PDB entry 6P1K | electron microscopy, 4.05 A resolution (low resolution: residue-level contacts below are approximate; hydrogen-bond / salt-bridge calls are withheld) | chains J and L of the 6 polymer chains in the assembly

== Chain J ==
Name: DNA-directed RNA polymerase subunit beta'
Organism: Escherichia coli
Notes: EC 2.7.7.6
Reference sequence: P0A8T7 (RPOC_ECOLI); residues 2-1407 here = UniProt positions 2-1407
Sequence (1430 residues; each row starts with the number of its first residue):
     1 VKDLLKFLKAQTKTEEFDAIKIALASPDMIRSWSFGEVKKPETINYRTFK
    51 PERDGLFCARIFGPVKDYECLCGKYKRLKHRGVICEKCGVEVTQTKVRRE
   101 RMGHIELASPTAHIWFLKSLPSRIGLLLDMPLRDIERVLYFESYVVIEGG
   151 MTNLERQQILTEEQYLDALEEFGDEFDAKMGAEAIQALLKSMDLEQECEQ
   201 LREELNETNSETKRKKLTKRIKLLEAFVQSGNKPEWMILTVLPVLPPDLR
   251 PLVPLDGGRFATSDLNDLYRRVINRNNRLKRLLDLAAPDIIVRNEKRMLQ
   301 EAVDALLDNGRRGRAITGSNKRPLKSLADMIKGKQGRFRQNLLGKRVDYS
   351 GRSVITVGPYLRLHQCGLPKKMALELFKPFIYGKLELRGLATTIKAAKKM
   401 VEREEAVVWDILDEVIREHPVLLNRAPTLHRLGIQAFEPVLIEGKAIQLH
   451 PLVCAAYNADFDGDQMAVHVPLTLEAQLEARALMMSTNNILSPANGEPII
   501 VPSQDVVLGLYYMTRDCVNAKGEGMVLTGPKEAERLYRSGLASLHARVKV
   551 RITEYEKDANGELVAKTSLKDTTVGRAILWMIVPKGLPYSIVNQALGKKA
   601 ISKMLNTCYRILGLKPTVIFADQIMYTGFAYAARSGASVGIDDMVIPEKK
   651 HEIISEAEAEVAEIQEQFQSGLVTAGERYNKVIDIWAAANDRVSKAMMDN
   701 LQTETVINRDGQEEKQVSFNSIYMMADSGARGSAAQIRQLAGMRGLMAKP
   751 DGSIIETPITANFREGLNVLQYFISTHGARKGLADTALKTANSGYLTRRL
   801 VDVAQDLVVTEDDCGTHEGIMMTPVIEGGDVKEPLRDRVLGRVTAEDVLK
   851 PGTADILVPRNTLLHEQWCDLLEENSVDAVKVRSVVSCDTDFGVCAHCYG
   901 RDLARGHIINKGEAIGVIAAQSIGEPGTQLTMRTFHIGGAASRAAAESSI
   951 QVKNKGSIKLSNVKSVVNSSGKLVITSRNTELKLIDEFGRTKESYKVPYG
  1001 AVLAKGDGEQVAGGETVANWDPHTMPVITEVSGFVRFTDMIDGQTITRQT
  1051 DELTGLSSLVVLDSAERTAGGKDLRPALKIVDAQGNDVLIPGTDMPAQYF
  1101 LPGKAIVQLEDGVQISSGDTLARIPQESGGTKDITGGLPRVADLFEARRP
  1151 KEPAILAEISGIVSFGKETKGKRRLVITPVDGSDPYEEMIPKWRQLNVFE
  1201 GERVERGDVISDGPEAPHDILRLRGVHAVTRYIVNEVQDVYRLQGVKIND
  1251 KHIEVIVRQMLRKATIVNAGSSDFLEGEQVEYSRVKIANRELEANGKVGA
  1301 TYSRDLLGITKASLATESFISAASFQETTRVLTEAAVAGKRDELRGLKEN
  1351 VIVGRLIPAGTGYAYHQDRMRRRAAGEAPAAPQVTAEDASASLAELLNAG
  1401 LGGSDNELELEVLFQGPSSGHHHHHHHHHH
Unresolved in the structure: 1-15, 334-342, 932-947, 1127-1136, 1376-1430
Differences from the reference sequence: expression tag (1, 1408-1430)
UniProt features mapped onto this chain:
  - binding site (Zn(2+)): Cys70, Cys72, Cys85, Cys88, Cys814, Cys888, Cys895, Cys898
  - binding site (Mg(2+)): Asp460, Asp462, Asp464
  - modified residue: Lys983 (N6-acetyllysine)
  - mutagenesis: Gln504 (Q504P: Resistant to antibiotics salinamide A and B), Asn690 (N690D: Resistant to antibiotics salinamide A and B), Met697 (M697V: Resistant to antibiotics salinamide A and B), Ala735 (A735T: Resistant to antibiotics salinamide A and B), Arg738 (R738C/H/P/S: Resistant to antibiotics salinamide A and B), Ala748 (A748E: Resistant to antibiotics salinamide A and B), Pro758 (P758S/T: Resistant to antibiotics salinamide A and B), Phe763 (F763C: Resistant to antibiotics salinamide A and B), Ser775 (S775A: Resistant to antibiotics salinamide A and B), Ala779 (A779T/V: Resistant to antibiotics salinamide A and B), Arg780 (R780C: Resistant to antibiotics salinamide A and B), Gly782 (G782A/C: Resistant to antibiotics salinamide A and B), 1 further mutagenesis entry in UniProt
Bound ions: Zn2+ site 1: Cys70, Cys72, Cys85, Cys88; Mg2+ near Asp462 (its only coordinating residue here); Zn2+ site 2: Cys814, Cys888, Cys895, Cys898

== Chain L ==
Name: RNA polymerase sigma factor RpoD
Organism: Escherichia coli
Reference sequence: Q0P6L9 (Q0P6L9_ECOLX); numbering as in UniProt (aligned over 1-613)
Sequence (616 residues; numbered -2 to 613; the number before each row is that of its first residue; numbers below 1 keep their minus sign (Ser-2 is residue -2)):
    -2 SEFMEQNPQSQLKLLVTRGKEQGYLTYAEVNDHLPEDIVDSDQIEDIIQM
    48 INDMGIQVMEEAPDADDLMLAENTADEDAAEAAAQVLSSVESEIGRTTDP
    98 VRMYMREMGTVELLTREGEIDIAKRIEDGINQVQCSVAEYPEAITYLLEQ
   148 YDRVEAEEARLSDLITGFVDPNAEEDLAPTATHVGSELSQEDLDDDEDED
   198 EEDGDDDSADDDNSIDPELAREKFAELRAQYVVTRDTIKAKGRSHATAQE
   248 EILKLSEVFKQFRLVPKQFDYLVNSMRVMMDRVRTQERLIMKLCVEQCKM
   298 PKKNFITLFTGNETSDTWFNAAIAMNKPWSEKLHDVSEEVHRALQKLQQI
   348 EEETGLTIEQVKDINRRMSIGEAKARRAKKEMVEANLRLVISIAKKYTNR
   398 GLQFLDLIQEGNIGLMKAVDKFEYRRGYKFSTYATWWIRQAITRSIADQA
   448 RTIRIPVHMIETINKLNRISRQMLQEMGREPTPEELAERMLMPEDKIRKV
   498 LKIAKEPISMETPIGDDEDSHLGDFIEDTTLELPLDSATTESLRAATHDV
   548 LAGLTAREAKVLRMRFGIDMNTDYTLEEVGKQFDVTRERIRQIEAKALRK
   598 LRHPSRSEVLRSFLDD
Unresolved in the structure: -2 to 6, 31-37, 53-93, 166-212, 236-243
Differences from the reference sequence: expression tag (-2 to 0)

== Interface between chain J and chain L ==
Contacting residue pairs (51):
  Glu42(J) with Arg451(L)
  Thr43(J) with Thr449(L)
  Ile44(J) with Ile450(L)
  Tyr46(J) with Arg451(L); Pro453(L); Ile500(L)
  Arg77(J) with Thr569(L); Asp570(L)
  Lys79(J) with Thr569(L)
  Leu120(J) with Asp50(L)
  Tyr140(J) with Thr95(L)
  Glu142(J) with Met100(L)
  Val253(J) with Ile523(L)
  Leu255(J) with Ile523(L)
  Arg259(J) with Ile505(L)
  Phe260(J) with Pro504(L); Ile505(L)
  Ala261(J) with Ile505(L)
  Thr262(J) with Ile505(L); Ser506(L); Met507(L)
  Ser263(J) with Met507(L); Glu508(L)
  Asp264(J) with Ser506(L)
  Asp267(J) with Thr449(L)
  Arg271(J) with Gln400(L)
  Asn274(J) with Gln446(L)
  Arg275(J) with Asp403(L)
  Arg278(J) with Asp403(L); Glu407(L)
  Arg281(J) with Ile410(L)
  Pro288(J) with Lys377(L)
  Asp289(J) with Lys377(L)
  Ile290(J) with Glu381(L)
  Ile291(J) with Gln406(L); Asn409(L)
  Arg293(J) with Glu104(L)
  Asn294(J) with Leu402(L); Gln406(L)
  Glu295(J) with Gln406(L)
  Arg297(J) with Glu104(L)
  Met298(J) with Leu402(L); Asp403(L)
  Arg312(J) with Glu42(L)
  Arg314(J) with Glu42(L)
  Ile316(J) with Gln400(L)
  Thr392(J) with Ser609(L)
  Thr393(J) with Phe610(L)
  Ile394(J) with Leu532(L); Ala535(L)
  Lys399(J) with Asp613(L)
Interface residues without a listed pair, chain J (48 interface residues in all): Leu78, Gly258, Arg270, Leu282, Leu285, Glu301, Gly310, Lys325, Lys398
Interface residues without a listed pair, chain L (45 interface residues in all): Gln46, Pro97, Tyr101, Val380, Met413, Arg448, Ile452, Met456, Lys499, His518, Thr536, Ser539

== In short ==
48 residues of chain J and 45 residues of chain L are in contact. The Zn2+ site 1 is built by Cys70(J),
Cys72(J), Cys85(J) and Cys88(J). Curated annotation (UniProt) lists 8 Zn2+-binding residues, 3 Mg2+-binding
residues and 13 mutagenesis sites on chain J.
Chain J is DNA-directed RNA polymerase subunit beta' and chain L is RNA polymerase sigma factor RpoD, both
from Escherichia coli; the structure, Cryo-EM structure of Escherichia coli sigma70 bound RNAP polymerase
holoenzyme, was determined by electron microscopy (same publication as 6N57, 6N58 and 6OUL).
